Entry 2ANC (X-ray diffraction, 3.20 A resolution); this record covers chains A and B of the 6 polymer chains in the assembly.

# Chain A (and B)
Molecule: Guanylate kinase
From: Escherichia coli
Notes: EC 2.7.4.8; chain B of this document is another copy of the same molecule, construct and numbering; everything in this record applies to it too
Reference sequence: P60546 (KGUA_ECOLI); residue numbers follow UniProt; this construct covers 1-207
Sequence (207 residues; numbered 1 to 207; the number before each row is that of its first residue):
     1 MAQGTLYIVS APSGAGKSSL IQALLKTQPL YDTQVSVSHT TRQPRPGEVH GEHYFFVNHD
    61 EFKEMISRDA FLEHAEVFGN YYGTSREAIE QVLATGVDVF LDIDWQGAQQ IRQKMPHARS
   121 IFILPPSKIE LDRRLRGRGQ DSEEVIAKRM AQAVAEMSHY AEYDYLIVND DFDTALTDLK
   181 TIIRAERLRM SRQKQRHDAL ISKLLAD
Unresolved in the structure: 1, 207 (chain B: 1, 206-207)
Curated features (UniProtKB/Swiss-Prot):
  - binding site (ATP): Ala11 to Ser18

# Interface between chain A and chain B
Pairs across the interface (74; chain A residue first):
  Arg119(A) - Arg189(B)
  Pro125(A) - Leu200(B)
  Pro125(A) - Leu204(B)
  Pro126(A) - Leu200(B)
  Ser127(A) - Leu200(B)
  Ser127(A) - Leu204(B)
  Lys128(A) - Lys203(B)
  Lys128(A) - Leu204(B)
  Val154(A) - Leu204(B)
  Val154(A) - Leu205(B)
  Met157(A) - Leu204(B)
  Ser158(A) - Leu205(B)
  Tyr160(A) - Met190(B)  hydrophobic
  Tyr160(A) - Lys194(B)
  Tyr160(A) - Ile201(B)  hydrophobic
  Ala161(A) - Lys194(B)
  Tyr163(A) - Met190(B)
  Asp164(A) - Arg189(B)
  Asp164(A) - Met190(B)  hydrogen bond (backbone-backbone)
  Tyr165(A) - Ala185(B)
  Tyr165(A) - Leu188(B)
  Tyr165(A) - Arg189(B)  hydrogen bond
  Leu166(A) - Leu188(B)  hydrogen bond (backbone-backbone)
  Leu166(A) - Met190(B)  hydrophobic
  Leu166(A) - Gln193(B)  hydrogen bond (backbone-side chain)
  Val168(A) - His197(B)
  Val168(A) - Leu200(B)  hydrophobic
  Thr174(A) - Arg184(B)
  Thr177(A) - Arg184(B)
  Asp178(A) - Arg184(B)  salt bridge
  Asp178(A) - Leu188(B)
  Thr181(A) - Thr181(B)
  Thr181(A) - Arg184(B)
  Thr181(A) - Ala185(B)
  Ile182(A) - Leu188(B)  hydrophobic
  Arg184(A) - Thr174(B)
  Arg184(A) - Thr177(B)
  Arg184(A) - Asp178(B)  salt bridge
  Arg184(A) - Thr181(B)
  Ala185(A) - Tyr165(B)
  Ala185(A) - Thr181(B)
  Ala185(A) - Ala185(B)  hydrophobic
  Leu188(A) - Tyr165(B)
  Leu188(A) - Leu166(B)  hydrogen bond (backbone-backbone)
  Leu188(A) - Asp178(B)
  Leu188(A) - Ile182(B)  hydrophobic
  Arg189(A) - Arg119(B)
  Arg189(A) - Asp164(B)
  Arg189(A) - Tyr165(B)
  Arg189(A) - Arg189(B)
  Met190(A) - Tyr160(B)
  Met190(A) - Ala161(B)
  Met190(A) - Tyr163(B)
  Met190(A) - Asp164(B)  hydrogen bond (backbone-backbone)
  Met190(A) - Leu166(B)  hydrophobic
  Gln193(A) - Leu166(B)  hydrogen bond (side chain-backbone)
  Lys194(A) - Tyr160(B)
  Lys194(A) - Ala161(B)
  His197(A) - Val168(B)
  Leu200(A) - Pro126(B)
  Leu200(A) - Ser127(B)
  Leu200(A) - Val168(B)  hydrophobic
  Ile201(A) - Leu124(B)  hydrophobic
  Ile201(A) - Tyr160(B)  hydrophobic
  Ile201(A) - Leu166(B)  hydrophobic
  Lys203(A) - Lys128(B)
  Leu204(A) - Pro125(B)
  Leu204(A) - Ser127(B)
  Leu204(A) - Lys128(B)
  Leu204(A) - Val154(B)
  Leu204(A) - Met157(B)
  Leu205(A) - Ser158(B)
  Leu205(A) - Tyr160(B)  hydrophobic
  Ala206(A) - Lys128(B)
Interface residues without a listed pair, chain A (35 interface residues in all): Leu124

# In short
Chain A and chain B form an interface of 35 and 34 residues respectively; the contacts include 7 hydrogen
bonds and 2 salt bridges. Polar pairs include Asp178(A)-Arg184(B), Tyr165(A)-Arg189(B) and
Leu166(A)-Gln193(B). From UniProt: 8 ATP-binding residues on chain A.
Both chains are Guanylate kinase (Escherichia coli). Entry 2ANC (Crystal Structure Of Unliganded Form Of
Oligomeric E.coli Guanylate Kinase) was determined by X-ray diffraction together with 2AN9 and 2ANB from the
same study.
